PDB entry 2SHK | X-ray diffraction, 2.60 A resolution | chains A and B

Chain A (and B):
Protein: Shikimate kinase
Source organism: Erwinia chrysanthemi
Notes: EC 2.7.1.71; chain B of this document is another copy of the same molecule, construct and numbering; everything in this record applies to it too
Reference sequence: P10880 (AROL_ERWCH); residue numbers follow UniProt; this construct covers 1-173
Sequence (173 residues; row label = number of the first residue in the row):
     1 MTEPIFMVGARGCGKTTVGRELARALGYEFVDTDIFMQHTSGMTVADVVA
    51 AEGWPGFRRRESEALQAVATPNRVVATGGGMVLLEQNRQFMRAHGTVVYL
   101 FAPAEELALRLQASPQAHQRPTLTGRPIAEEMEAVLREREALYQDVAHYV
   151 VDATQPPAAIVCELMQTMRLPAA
Not modelled in the structure: 113-127 (chain B: 113-122, 173)
Metal / ion sites: Mg2+ site 1: Arg-92, Ala-93, Gly-95 (shared with Arg-92(B), Gly-95(B) of chain B); Mg2+ site 2: Gln-144, Ala-147
Swiss-Prot annotation at these positions:
  - region: Gln-112 to Arg-126 (LID domain)
  - binding site (ATP): Gly-12 to Thr-17, Arg-120, Gln-155
  - binding site (Mg(2+)): Thr-16, Asp-32
  - binding site (substrate): Asp-34, Arg-58, Gly-79, Arg-139

Interface between chain A and chain B:
Pairs across the interface - 12 pairs, chain A then chain B:
  Glu-21(A) / Arg-24(B)  salt bridge
  Arg-24(A) / Glu-21(B)  salt bridge
  Arg-24(A) / Arg-24(B)
  Ala-25(A) / Ala-158(B)  hydrophobic
  Ala-158(A) / Ala-25(B)
  Cys-162(A) / Cys-162(B)  disulfide
  Cys-162(A) / Met-165(B)  hydrophobic
  Met-165(A) / Cys-162(B)  hydrophobic
  Ala-172(A) / Pro-156(B)  hydrophobic
  Ala-172(A) / Ala-158(B)  hydrophobic
  Ala-173(A) / Pro-156(B)
  Ala-173(A) / Pro-157(B)
Also at the interface, not in a pair above, chain A (10 interface residues in all): Arg-20, Pro-156
Also at the interface, not in a pair above, chain B (10 interface residues in all): Ala-159, Pro-171
Disulfides between the chains: Cys-162(A)/Cys-162(B)

Summary:
Chain A and chain B each contribute 10 residues to their interface, with 1 disulfide bond and 2 salt bridges.
The salt-bridged pair is Glu-21(A)/Arg-24(B). Curated annotation (UniProt) lists 8 ATP-binding residues,
Mg2+-binding residues Thr-16(A) and Asp-32(A) and 4 substrate-binding residues on chain A.
Chain A and chain B are both Shikimate kinase (Erwinia chrysanthemi); the structure, The three-dimensional
structure of shikimate kinase from erwinia chrysanthemi complexed with ADP, was determined by X-ray
diffraction (same publication as 1SHK).
